PDB entry 5X21 | X-ray diffraction, 3.32 A resolution | chains B and D of the 9 polymer chains in the assembly

[Chain B]
Protein: DNA-directed RNA polymerase subunit alpha
From: Thermus thermophilus
Notes: EC 2.7.7.6
Reference sequence: Q9Z9H6 (RPOA_THETH); residue numbers follow UniProt; this construct covers 1-315
Sequence (315 residues; numbered 1 to 315; the number before each row is that of its first residue):
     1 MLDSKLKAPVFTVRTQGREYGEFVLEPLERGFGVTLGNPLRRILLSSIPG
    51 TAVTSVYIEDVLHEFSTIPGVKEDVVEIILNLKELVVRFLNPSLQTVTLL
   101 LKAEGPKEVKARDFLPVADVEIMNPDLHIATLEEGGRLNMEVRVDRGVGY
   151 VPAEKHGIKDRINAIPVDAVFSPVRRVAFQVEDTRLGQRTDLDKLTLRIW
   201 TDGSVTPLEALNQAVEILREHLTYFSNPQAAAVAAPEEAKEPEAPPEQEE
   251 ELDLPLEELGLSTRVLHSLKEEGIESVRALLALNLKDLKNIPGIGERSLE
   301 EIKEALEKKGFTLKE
Not modelled in the structure: 1-6, 229-315

[Chain D]
Protein: DNA-directed RNA polymerase subunit beta'
From: Thermus thermophilus (strain HB8 / ATCC 27634 / DSM 579)
Notes: EC 2.7.7.6
Reference sequence: Q8RQE8 (RPOC_THET8); residues 1-1524 here = UniProt positions 1-1524
Sequence (1524 residues; row label = number of the first residue in the row):
     1 MKKEVRKVRIALASPEKIRSWSYGEVEKPETINYRTLKPERDGLFDERIF
    51 GPIKDYECACGKYKRQRFEGKVCERCGVEVTKSIVRRYRMGHIELATPAA
   101 HIWFVKDVPSKIGTLLDLSATELEQVLYFSKYIVLDPKGAILNGVPVEKR
   151 QLLTDEEYRELRYGKQETYPLPPGVDALVKDGEEVVKGQELAPGVVSRLD
   201 GVALYRFPRRVRVEYVKKERAGLRLPLAAWVEKEAYKPGEILAELPEPYL
   251 FRAEEEGVVELKELEEGAFLVLRREDEPVATYFLPVGMTPLVVHGEIVEK
   301 GQPLAEAKGLLRMPRQVRAAQVEAEEEGETVYLTLFLEWTEPKDYRVQPH
   351 MNVVVPEGARVEAGDKIVAAIDPEEEVIAEAEGVVHLHEPASILVVKARV
   401 YPFEDDVEVSTGDRVAPGDVLADGGKVKSDVYGRVEVDLVRNVVRVVESY
   451 DIDARMGAEAIQQLLKELDLEALEKELLEEMKHPSRARRAKARKRLEVVR
   501 AFLDSGNRPEWMILEAVPVLPPDLRPMVQVDGGRFATSDLNDLYRRLINR
   551 NNRLKKLLAQGAPEIIIRNEKRMLQEAVDALLDNGRRGAPVTNPGSDRPL
   601 RSLTDILSGKQGRFRQNLLGKRVDYSGRSVIVVGPQLKLHQCGLPKRMAL
   651 ELFKPFLLKKMEEKGIAPNVKAARRMLERQRDIKDEVWDALEEVIHGKVV
   701 LLNRAPTLHRLGIQAFQPVLVEGQSIQLHPLVCEAFNADFDGDQMAVHVP
   751 LSSFAQAEARIQMLSAHNLLSPASGEPLAKPSRDIILGLYYITQVRKEKK
   801 GAGLEFATPEEALAAHERGEVALNAPIKVAGRETSVGRLKYVFANPDEAL
   851 LAVAHGIVDLQDVVTVRYMGKRLETSPGRILFARIVAEAVEDEKVAWELI
   901 QLDVPQEKNSLKDLVYQAFLRLGMEKTARLLDALKYYGFTFSTTSGITIG
   951 IDDAVIPEEKKQYLEEADRKLLQIEQAYEMGFLTDRERYDQILQLWTETT
  1001 EKVTQAVFKNFEENYPFNPLYVMAQSGARGNPQQIRQLCGLRGLMQKPSG
  1051 ETFEVPVRSSFREGLTVLEYFISSHGARKGGADTALRTADSGYLTRKLVD
  1101 VTHEIVVREADCGTTNYISVPLFQPDEVTRSLRLRKRADIEAGLYGRVLA
  1151 REVEVLGVRLEEGRYLSMDDVHLLIKAAEAGEIQEVPVRSPLTCQTRYGV
  1201 CQKCYGYDLSMARPVSIGEAVGIVAAQSIGEPGTQLTMRTFHTGGVAGAA
  1251 DITQGLPRVIELFEARRPKAKAVISEIDGVVRIEETEEKLSVFVESEGFS
  1301 KEYKLPKEARLLVKDGDYVEAGQPLTRGAIDPHQLLEAKGPEAVERYLVE
  1351 EIQKVYRAQGVKLHDKHIEIVVRQMMKYVEVTDPGDSRLLEGQVLEKWDV
  1401 EALNERLIAEGKTPVAWKPLLMGVTKSALSTKSWLSAASFQNTTHVLTEA
  1451 AIAGKKDELIGLKENVILGRLIPAGTGSDFVRFTQVVDQKTLKAIEEARK
  1501 EAVEAKERPAARRGVKREQPGKQA
Not modelled in the structure: 1-2, 1499-1524
Ion coordination: Zn2+ site 1: Cys58, Cys60, Cys73, Cys76; Mg2+ site 1: Asp739, Asp741, Asp743 (shared with 1 residue of chain I); Mg2+ site 2 near Lys840 (its only coordinating residue here); Zn2+ site 2: Cys1112, Cys1194, Cys1201, Cys1204
Ligand contacts: pseudouridimycin (PUM; (1S)-1,4-anhydro-5-[(N-carbamimidoylglycyl-N~2~-hydroxy-L-glutaminyl)amino]-5-deoxy-1-(2,4-dioxo-1,2,3,4-tetrahydropyrimidin-5-yl)-D-ribitol): Arg704, Pro706, Asn737, Asp739, Asp741, Thr1084, Gln1235, Met1238, Phe1241

[Chain B / chain D interface]
Residue-residue contacts - 39 pairs, chain B then chain D:
  Leu45(B) - His855(D)
  Ser46(B) - His855(D)
  His63(B) - Glu810(D)  salt bridge
  Phe65(B) - Pro809(D)  hydrophobic
  Phe65(B) - Glu810(D)
  Phe65(B) - Leu839(D)
  Asp74(B) - Arg872(D)  salt bridge
  Val76(B) - Val842(D)  hydrophobic
  Glu77(B) - Arg867(D)  salt bridge
  Glu77(B) - Arg872(D)  salt bridge
  Leu80(B) - Val842(D)
  Leu80(B) - Phe843(D)
  Leu80(B) - Ala844(D)
  Leu80(B) - Arg867(D)
  Asn81(B) - Arg867(D)  hydrogen bond
  Lys83(B) - Val842(D)  hydrogen bond (side chain-backbone)
  Lys83(B) - Glu848(D)  salt bridge
  Glu84(B) - Ala844(D)
  Glu84(B) - Asn845(D)  hydrogen bond
  Glu84(B) - Arg867(D)  salt bridge
  Tyr150(B) - Phe843(D)
  Tyr150(B) - Glu848(D)  hydrogen bond
  Tyr150(B) - Leu851(D)  hydrophobic
  Tyr150(B) - Ala852(D)  hydrophobic
  Tyr150(B) - His855(D)
  Tyr150(B) - Ile857(D)  hydrophobic
  Pro152(B) - Ile857(D)  hydrophobic
  Glu154(B) - Lys840(D)  salt bridge
  Val170(B) - Glu848(D)
  Val170(B) - Leu851(D)  hydrophobic
  Arg175(B) - Asp847(D)
  Arg176(B) - Arg884(D)
  Arg176(B) - Glu888(D)  salt bridge
  Gln180(B) - Tyr936(D)
  Arg185(B) - Asp689(D)  salt bridge
  Arg185(B) - Glu692(D)  salt bridge
  Gln188(B) - Asp685(D)
  Thr190(B) - Glu722(D)  hydrogen bond
  Arg198(B) - Glu888(D)  salt bridge
Interface residues without a listed pair, chain B (24 interface residues in all): Gly149, Asp168
Interface residues without a listed pair, chain D (24 interface residues in all): Leu813

[Overview]
The chain B/chain D interface involves 24 residues from each chain, with 5 hydrogen bonds and 11 salt bridges.
Among the polar pairs are His63(B)-Glu810(D), Asp74(B)-Arg872(D) and Glu77(B)-Arg867(D). Bound to chain D:
pseudouridimycin. The Zn2+ site 1 is built by Cys58(D), Cys60(D), Cys73(D) and Cys76(D).
Here chain B is DNA-directed RNA polymerase subunit alpha (Thermus thermophilus) and chain D is DNA-directed
RNA polymerase subunit beta' (Thermus thermophilus (strain HB8 / ATCC 27634 / DSM 579)). Entry 5X21 (Crystal
structure of Thermus thermophilus transcription initiation complex with GpA and pseudouridimycin (PUM)) was
determined by X-ray diffraction (same publication as 5X22).
